PDB entry 6O7I | electron microscopy, 3.20 A resolution | chains G and F of the 11 polymer chains in the assembly

# Chain G
Molecule: 38-nt RNA strand
Sequence (38 nucleotides; row label = number of the first residue in the row):
     1 GUGGAAAGGC GGGCAGAGGC GGUUUGCGUA UUGGGCGC
Disordered / not traced: 27-38

# Chain F
Molecule: Csm5
From: Thermococcus onnurineus (strain NA1)
Chain sequence (378 residues; each row starts with the number of its first residue; note: 25 numbers in that range are skipped by the numbering (no residue carries them; nothing is unmodelled there); X marks 93 residues of unknown identity (built as UNK)):
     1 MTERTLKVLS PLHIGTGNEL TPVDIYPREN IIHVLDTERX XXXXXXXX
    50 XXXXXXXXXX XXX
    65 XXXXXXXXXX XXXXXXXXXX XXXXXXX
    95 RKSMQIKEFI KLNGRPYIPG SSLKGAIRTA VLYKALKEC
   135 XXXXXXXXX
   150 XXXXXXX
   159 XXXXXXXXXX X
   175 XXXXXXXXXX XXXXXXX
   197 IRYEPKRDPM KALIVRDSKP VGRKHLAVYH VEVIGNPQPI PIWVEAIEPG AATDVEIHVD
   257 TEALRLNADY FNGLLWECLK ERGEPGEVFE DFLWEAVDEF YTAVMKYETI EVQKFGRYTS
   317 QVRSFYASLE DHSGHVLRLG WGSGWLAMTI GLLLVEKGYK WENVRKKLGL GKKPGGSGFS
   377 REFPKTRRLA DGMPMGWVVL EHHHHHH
Disordered / not traced: 312-315, 370-376, 398-403

# How chain G and chain F interact
Contacting residue pairs (17):
  U23(G) - Pro201(F)  hydrogen bond to the sugar
  U23(G) - Lys202(F)  sugar contact
  U23(G) - Lys207(F)  phosphate contact
  U24(G) - Arg122(F)  hydrogen bond to the phosphate
  U24(G) - Tyr199(F)  hydrogen bond to the sugar
  U24(G) - Pro201(F)  sugar contact
  U24(G) - Asp204(F)  phosphate contact
  U24(G) - Lys207(F)  phosphate contact
  U25(G) - Lys118(F)  phosphate contact
  U25(G) - Arg122(F)  salt bridge to the phosphate
  G26(G) - Ile14(F)  base contact
  G26(G) - Ser115(F)  base contact
  G26(G) - Ser116(F)  hydrogen bond to the sugar
  G26(G) - Gly119(F)  sugar contact
  G26(G) - Ala120(F)  sugar contact
  G26(G) - Gly336(F)  base contact
  G26(G) - Met344(F)  phosphate contact
Also at the interface, not in a pair above, chain F (19 interface residues in all): Gly15, Pro113, Thr123, Met206, Trp337

# Summary
4 residues of chain G face 19 of chain F across their interface; the contacts include 4 hydrogen bonds and 1
salt bridge. Among the polar pairs are U23(G)-Pro201(F), U24(G)-Tyr199(F) and G26(G)-Ser116(F).
Here chain G is a 38-nt RNA strand and chain F is Csm5 (Thermococcus onnurineus (strain NA1)). Entry 6O7I
(Cryo-EM structure of Csm-crRNA-target RNA ternary bigger complex in complex with cA4 in type III-A CRISPR-Cas
...) was determined by electron microscopy, deposited together with 6O73, 6O74, 6O75, 6O78, 6O79, 6O7B and 3
further entries.
